7K8E - chain A; structure by X-ray diffraction, 2.40 A resolution.

# Chain A
Protein: Beta-lactamase
Organism: Mycobacterium tuberculosis
Notes: EC 3.5.2.6
UniProt: A0A655AHQ9 (A0A655AHQ9_MYCTX); residues 27-293 here correspond to UniProt positions 4-270 (UniProt number = residue number - 23)
Chain sequence (267 residues; row label = number of the first residue in the row):
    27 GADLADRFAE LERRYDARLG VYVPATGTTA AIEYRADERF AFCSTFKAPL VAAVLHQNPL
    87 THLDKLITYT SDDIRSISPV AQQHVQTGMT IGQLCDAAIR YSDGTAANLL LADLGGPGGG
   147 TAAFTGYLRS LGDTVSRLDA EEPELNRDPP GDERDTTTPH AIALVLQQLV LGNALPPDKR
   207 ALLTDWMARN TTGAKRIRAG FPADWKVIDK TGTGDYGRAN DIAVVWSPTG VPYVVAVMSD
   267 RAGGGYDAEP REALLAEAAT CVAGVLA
Disordered / not traced: 27-28
From the paper describing this entry:
  - catalytic residues: S70 (citing earlier work)
  - binding site for Ceftriaxone: S70, S128, N172, T237

# Summary
From the paper: the catalytic residue S70; a binding site for Ceftriaxone at S70, S128 and N172 among others.
Chain A is Beta-lactamase (Mycobacterium tuberculosis); the structure, Beta-lactamase mixed with Ceftriaxone,
5ms, was determined by X-ray diffraction, deposited together with 7K8F, 7K8H, 7K8K and 7K8L.
